PDB entry 7LUE | electron microscopy, 2.90 A resolution | chains B and I of the 9 polymer chains in the assembly

# Chain B
Molecule: Fusion glycoprotein F0
From: Respiratory syncytial virus A2
UniProtKB: W8RJF9 (W8RJF9_HRSV); numbering as in UniProt (aligned over 26-513)
Amino-acid sequence (548 residues; numbered 26 to 573; the number before each row is that of its first residue):
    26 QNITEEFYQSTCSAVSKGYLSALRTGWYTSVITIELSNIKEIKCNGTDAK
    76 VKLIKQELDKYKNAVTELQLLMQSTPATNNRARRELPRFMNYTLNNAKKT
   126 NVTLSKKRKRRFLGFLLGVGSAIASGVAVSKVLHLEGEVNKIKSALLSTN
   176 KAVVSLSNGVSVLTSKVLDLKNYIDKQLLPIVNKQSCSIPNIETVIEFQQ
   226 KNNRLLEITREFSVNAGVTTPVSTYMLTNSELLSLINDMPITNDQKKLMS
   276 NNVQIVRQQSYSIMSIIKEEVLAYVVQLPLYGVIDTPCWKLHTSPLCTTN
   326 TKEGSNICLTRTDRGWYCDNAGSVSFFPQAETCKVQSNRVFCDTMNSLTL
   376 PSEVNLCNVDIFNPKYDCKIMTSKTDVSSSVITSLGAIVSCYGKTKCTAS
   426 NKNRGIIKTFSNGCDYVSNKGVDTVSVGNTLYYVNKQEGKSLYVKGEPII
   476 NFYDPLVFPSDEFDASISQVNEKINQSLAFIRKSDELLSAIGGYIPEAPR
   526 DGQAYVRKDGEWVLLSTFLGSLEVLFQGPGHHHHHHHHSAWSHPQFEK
Disordered / not traced: 26, 97-143, 325-330, 507-573
Disulfides: Cys37-Cys439, Cys69-Cys212, Cys313-Cys343, Cys322-Cys333, Cys358-Cys367, Cys382-Cys393, Cys416-Cys422
Differences from the reference sequence: conflict Glu66 (Lys in W8RJF9); engineered mutation Ile67 (Asn in W8RJF9), Pro215 (Ser in W8RJF9); expression tag (514-573)

# Chain I
Molecule: Heavy chain of human antibody Fab ADI-14442
From: Homo sapiens
Notes: antibody fragment or engineered binder
Amino-acid sequence (225 residues; each row starts with the number of its first residue; a row labelled like 82A-82C holds insertion residues (82A, then the next letters in order)):
     1 QVQLVQSGSEVKKPGASVKVSCKASGYRFSNYGISWVRQAPGQGLEWMGW
    51 IS
   52A A
    53 YNGNIKYGNNLQGRVTVTTDTSTATAYMEV
82A-82C RSL
    83 TSDDTAVYYCARDVPADG
100A-100D VHFM
   101 DVWGQGTLVTVSSASTKGPSVFPLAPSSKSTSGGTAALGCLVKDYFPEPV
   151 TVSWNSGALTSGVHTFPAVLQSSGLYSLSSVVTVPSSSLGTQTYICNVNH
   201 KPSNTKVDKKVEPKSCD
Disordered / not traced: 1, 60-66, 112-217
Disulfides: Cys22-Cys92

# Chain B / chain I interface
Residue-residue contacts (27; chain B residue first):
  Tyr53(B) with Tyr53(I)
  Ser173(B) with Val100A(I); Phe100C(I)
  Thr174(B) with Val96(I); Val100A(I), hydrogen bond (side chain-backbone); Phe100C(I)
  Asn175(B) with Gly100(I); Val100A(I), hydrogen bond (side chain-backbone)
  Lys176(B) with Val96(I); Ala98(I); Asp99(I), hydrogen bond (side chain-backbone); Gly100(I)
  Val178(B) with Asn31(I), hydrogen bond (backbone-side chain); Tyr53(I), hydrophobic; Pro97(I), hydrophobic
  Ser180(B) with Arg28(I), hydrogen bond; Asn31(I), hydrogen bond
  Ser186(B) with Asn31(I); Tyr53(I)
  Leu188(B) with Ala98(I), hydrophobic
  Asn262(B) with Asn56(I), hydrogen bond (backbone-side chain)
  Asp263(B) with Tyr53(I); Asn54(I); Ala98(I); Asp99(I), hydrogen bond (side chain-backbone)
  Pro265(B) with Tyr53(I)
  Lys271(B) with Asn56(I), hydrogen bond
Also at the interface, not in a pair above, chain B (16 interface residues in all): Ala177, Val179, Met264

# Overview
Chain B and chain I form an interface of 16 and 12 residues respectively; the contacts include 9 hydrogen
bonds. Polar pairs include Thr174(B)-Val100A(I), Asn175(B)-Val100A(I) and Lys176(B)-Asp99(I).
Here chain B is Fusion glycoprotein F0 (Respiratory syncytial virus A2) and chain I is Heavy chain of human
antibody Fab ADI-14442 (Homo sapiens). Entry 7LUE (Prefusion RSV F glycoprotein bound by neutralizing site
V-directed antibody ADI-14442) was determined by electron microscopy (same publication as 7LUD and 7LUC).
